PDB entry 1RF6 | X-ray diffraction, 1.90 A resolution | chain A

Chain A:
Molecule: 5-enolpyruvylshikimate-3-phosphate synthase
Source organism: Streptococcus pneumoniae
Notes: EC 2.5.1.19
UniProtKB: Q9S400 (AROA_STRPN); numbering as in UniProt (aligned over 1-427)
Amino-acid sequence (427 residues; numbered 1 to 427; the number before each row is that of its first residue):
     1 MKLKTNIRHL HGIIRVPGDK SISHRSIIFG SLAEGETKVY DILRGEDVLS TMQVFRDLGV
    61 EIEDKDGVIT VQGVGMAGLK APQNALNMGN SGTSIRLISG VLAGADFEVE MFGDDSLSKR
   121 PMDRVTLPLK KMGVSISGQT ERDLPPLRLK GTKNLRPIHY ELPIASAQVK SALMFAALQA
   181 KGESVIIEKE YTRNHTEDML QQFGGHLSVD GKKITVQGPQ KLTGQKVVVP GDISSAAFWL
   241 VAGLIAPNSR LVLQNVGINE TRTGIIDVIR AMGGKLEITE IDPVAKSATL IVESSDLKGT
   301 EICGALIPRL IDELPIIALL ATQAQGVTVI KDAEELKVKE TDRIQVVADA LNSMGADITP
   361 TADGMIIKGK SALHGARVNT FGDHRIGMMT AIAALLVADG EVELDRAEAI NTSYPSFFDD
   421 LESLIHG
Small-molecule neighbours:
  - glyphosate (GPJ): K20, D47, N90, S91, G92, T93, R96, R120, Q168, D312, K339, E340, R343, H384, R385
  - shikimate-3-phosphate (S3P): K20, S21, R25, T93, R96, R124, A165, S166, A167, Q168, R193, I311, D312, E335, K339
UniProt features mapped onto this chain:
  - active site: D312 (Proton acceptor)
  - binding site (phosphoenolpyruvate): K20, G92, R120, Q168, R343, R385
  - binding site (3-phosphoshikimate): S21, R25, S166, A167, Q168, D312, K339

Summary:
Ligands of chain A: glyphosate and shikimate-3-phosphate. UniProt lists active-site residue D312, 6
phosphoenolpyruvate-binding residues and 7 residues binding 3-phosphoshikimate.
Chain A is 5-enolpyruvylshikimate-3-phosphate synthase (Streptococcus pneumoniae); the structure, Structural
Studies of Streptococcus pneumoniae EPSP Synthase in S3P-GLP Bound State, was determined by X-ray diffraction,
deposited together with 1RF4 and 1RF5.
